PDB entry 8C5V | electron microscopy, 12.00 A resolution (very low resolution: no residue pairs are listed; an interface is given only as per-side residue counts) | chains M and N of the 20 polymer chains in the assembly

== Chain M (and N) ==
Molecule: Methyl-accepting chemotaxis protein I
Source organism: Escherichia coli
Notes: chain N of this document is another copy of the same molecule, construct and numbering; everything in this record applies to it too
Reference sequence: P02942 (MCP1_ECOLI); numbering as in UniProt (aligned over 1-516)
Amino-acid sequence (516 residues; row label = number of the first residue in the row):
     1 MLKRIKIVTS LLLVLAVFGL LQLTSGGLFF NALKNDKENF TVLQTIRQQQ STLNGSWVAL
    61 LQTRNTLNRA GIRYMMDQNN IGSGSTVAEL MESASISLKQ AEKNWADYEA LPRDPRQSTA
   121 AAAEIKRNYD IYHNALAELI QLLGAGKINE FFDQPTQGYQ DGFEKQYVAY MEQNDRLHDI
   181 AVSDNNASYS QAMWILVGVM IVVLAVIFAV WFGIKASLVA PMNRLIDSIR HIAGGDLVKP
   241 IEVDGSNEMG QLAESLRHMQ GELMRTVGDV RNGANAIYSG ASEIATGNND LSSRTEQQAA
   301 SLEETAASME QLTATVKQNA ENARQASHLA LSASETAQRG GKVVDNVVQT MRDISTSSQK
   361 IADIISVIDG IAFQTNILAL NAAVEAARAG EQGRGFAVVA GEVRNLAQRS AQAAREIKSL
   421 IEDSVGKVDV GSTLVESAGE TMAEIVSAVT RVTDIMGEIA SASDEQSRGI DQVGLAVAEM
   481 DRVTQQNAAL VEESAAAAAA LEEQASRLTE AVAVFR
UniProt features mapped onto this chain:
  - region: R64 to R73 (The 3 Arg may form a positively charged pocket, which binds the alpha-carboxyl group of the attractant AA)
  - modified residue: Q297 (Glutamate methyl ester (Gln)), E304 (Glutamate methyl ester (Glu)), Q311 (Glutamate methyl ester (Gln)), E493 (Glutamate methyl ester (Glu)), E502 (Glutamate methyl ester (Glu))

== Chain M / chain N interface ==
At this resolution (12 A) residue pairs are not listed: 199 residues of chain M and 195 of chain N lie at the interface.

== In short ==
Chain M and chain N form an interface of 199 and 195 residues respectively.
Chain M and chain N are both Methyl-accepting chemotaxis protein I (Escherichia coli); the structure,
Chemotaxis core signalling unit from E protein lysed E. coli cells, was determined by electron microscopy.
